PDB entry 1HGB | X-ray diffraction, 2.10 A resolution | chains A and B of the 4 polymer chains in the assembly

[Chain A]
Name: Hemoglobin (aquo met) (alpha chain)
Organism: Homo sapiens
UniProt: P69905 (HBA_HUMAN); residues 1-141 here = UniProt positions 1-141
Sequence (141 residues; row label = number of the first residue in the row):
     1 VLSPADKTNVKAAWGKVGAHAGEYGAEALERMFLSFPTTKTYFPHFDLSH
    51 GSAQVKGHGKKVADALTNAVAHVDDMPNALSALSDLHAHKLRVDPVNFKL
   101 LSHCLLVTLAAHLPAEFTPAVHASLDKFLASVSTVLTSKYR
UniProt features mapped onto this chain:
  - site: K61 (Not glycated)
  - natural variant: D6 (A6D: In J-Toronto; this construct carries the variant), A13 (A13D: In J-Paris 1/J-Aljezur), E27 (A27E: In Shenyang; this construct carries the variant), K61 (K61N: In Zambia; deletion: In Clinic), D64 (A64D: In Pontoise; this construct carries the variant), D75 (D75A: In Lille; D75G: In Chapel Hill; D75N: In G-Pest), A111 (A111D: In Petah Tikva)
Metal / ion sites: heme Fe near H87 (its only coordinating residue here)
Ligand contacts: heme (HEM): M32, T39, Y42, F43, H45, F46, H58, K61, V62, A65, L66, L83, L86, H87, L91, V93, N97, F98, L101, V132, L136

[Chain B]
Name: Hemoglobin (aquo met) (beta chain)
Organism: Homo sapiens
UniProt: P68871 (HBB_HUMAN); residue numbers follow UniProt; this construct covers 1-146
Sequence (146 residues; numbered 1 to 146; the number before each row is that of its first residue):
     1 VHLTPEEKSAVTALWGKVNVDEVGGEALGRLLVVYPWTQRFFESFGDLST
    51 PDAVMGNPKVKAHGKKVLGAFSDGLAHLDNLKGTFATLSELHCDKLHVDP
   101 ENFRLLGNVLVCVLAHHFGKEFTPPVQAAYQKVVAGVANALAHKYH
UniProt features mapped onto this chain:
  - natural variant: L3 (H3L: In Graz; this construct carries the variant), E7 (E7A: In G-Makassar; E7K: In Hb C; E7Q: In Machida; E7V: In SKCA), K8 (E8K: In G-Siriraj; this construct carries the variant), V11 (A11V: In Iraq-Halabja; this construct carries the variant), G16 (W16G: In Randwick; this construct carries the variant), V23 (E23V: In D-Granada; this construct carries the variant), G24 (V24G: In Miyashiro; this construct carries the variant), G25 (G25D: In Moscva; G25R: In Riverdale-Bronx; G25V: In Savannah), L32 (L32P: In Yokohama), V33 (L33V: In Muscat; this construct carries the variant), R40 (Q40R: In Tianshui; this construct carries the variant), F42 (F42Y: In Mequon; deletion: In Bruxelles), 11 further natural variant entries in UniProt
Metal / ion sites: heme Fe near H92 (its only coordinating residue here)
Ligand contacts: heme (HEM): L31, T38, F41, F42, S44, F45, H63, K66, V67, A70, F71, F85, L88, L91, H92, L96, V98, N102, F103, L106, V137, L141

[Interface between chain A and chain B]
Contacting residue pairs - 37 pairs, chain A then chain B:
  R31(A) - F122(B)  hydrogen bond (side chain-backbone)
  R31(A) - T123(B)
  R31(A) - P124(B)
  R31(A) - Q127(B)  hydrogen bond
  L34(A) - P124(B)  hydrophobic
  L34(A) - P125(B)
  L34(A) - A128(B)
  S35(A) - Q127(B)
  S35(A) - A128(B)
  S35(A) - Q131(B)
  H103(A) - N108(B)  hydrogen bond (side chain-backbone)
  H103(A) - V111(B)
  H103(A) - C112(B)
  H103(A) - Q127(B)
  H103(A) - Q131(B)  hydrogen bond
  V107(A) - V111(B)  hydrophobic
  V107(A) - C112(B)  hydrophobic
  V107(A) - A115(B)
  V107(A) - Q127(B)
  A110(A) - C112(B)
  A110(A) - A115(B)
  A110(A) - H116(B)
  A111(A) - A115(B)
  A111(A) - G119(B)
  H112(A) - K120(B)
  P114(A) - H116(B)  hydrogen bond (backbone-side chain)
  F117(A) - R30(B)  hydrogen bond (backbone-side chain)
  F117(A) - H116(B)
  T118(A) - R30(B)
  P119(A) - R30(B)
  P119(A) - V33(B)
  P119(A) - M55(B)  hydrophobic
  H122(A) - R30(B)  hydrogen bond
  H122(A) - V34(B)
  H122(A) - C112(B)
  D126(A) - V34(B)
  D126(A) - Y35(B)
Other interface residues (no listed pair), chain A (20 interface residues in all): E30, F36, C104, L106, A120, A123
Other interface residues (no listed pair), chain B (22 interface residues in all): E26, P51, V109

[In short]
Chain A and chain B form an interface of 20 and 22 residues respectively, with 7 hydrogen bonds. Polar pairs
include R31(A)-F122(B), R31(A)-Q127(B) and H103(A)-N108(B). Bound to chain A: heme. Ligands of chain B: heme.
Here chain A is Hemoglobin (aquo met) (alpha chain) and chain B is Hemoglobin (aquo met) (beta chain), both
from Homo sapiens. Entry 1HGB (High resolution crystal structures and comparisons of T state deoxyhaemoglobin
and two liganded T-state haemoglobins: t(alpha-oxy)haemoglobin ...) was determined by X-ray diffraction (same
publication as 1HGA and 1HGC).
